PDB entry 7EKO | electron microscopy, 3.30 A resolution | chains H and I of the 15 polymer chains in the assembly

== Chain H ==
Protein: ATP-dependent Clp protease proteolytic subunit
Organism: Chlamydomonas reinhardtii
Notes: EC 3.4.21.92
UniProtKB: P42380 (CLPP_CHLRE); residues 316-523 here correspond to UniProt positions 317-524 (UniProt number = residue number + 1)
Amino-acid sequence (208 residues; numbered 316 to 523; the number before each row is that of its first residue):
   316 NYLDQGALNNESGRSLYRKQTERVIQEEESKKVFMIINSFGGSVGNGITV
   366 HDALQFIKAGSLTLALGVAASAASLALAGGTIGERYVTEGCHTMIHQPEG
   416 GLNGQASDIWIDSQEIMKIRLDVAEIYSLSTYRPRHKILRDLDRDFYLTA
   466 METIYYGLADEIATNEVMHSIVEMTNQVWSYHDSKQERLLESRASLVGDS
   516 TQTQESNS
Not modelled in the structure: 316-344, 493-523
Swiss-Prot annotation at these positions:
  - active site: S386 (Nucleophile), H411

== Chain I ==
Protein: ATP-dependent Clp protease proteolytic subunit
Organism: Chlamydomonas reinhardtii
UniProtKB: A0A2K3CXW8 (A0A2K3CXW8_CHLRE); residues 1-246 here correspond to UniProt positions 166-411 (UniProt number = residue number + 165)
Amino-acid sequence (246 residues; row label = number of the first residue in the row):
     1 AYGDYPNYPEGRPLFLPEAERFGNPPDLPSLLLQQRVIYISMPFLPSVTE
    51 LVVAQCYYLDFDDRNRQRPIYVYLNSTGCINDKGQAISADNEFYAIWAAL
   101 GFTRAPLYTGVTWKAQNQAAVLLSAGQKGHRYSFPHAKISTAPPVMNRVF
   151 GQAVDAQLQANELDYATKYYAAILARSTGKDLETCQKQYLSRKRYFSVKE
   201 AYEEGLVDKLVPGFMLNRFRKMQKDAGVGEEDLFDMNKPKFKFRRQ
Not modelled in the structure: 1-7, 225-246

== How chain H and chain I interact ==
Residue-residue contacts (32):
  N353(H) - N91(I)
  N353(H) - A95(I)
  F355(H) - A89(I)  hydrophobic
  F355(H) - N91(I)
  F355(H) - E92(I)
  L381(H) - F102(I)  hydrophobic
  G382(H) - N91(I)  hydrogen bond (backbone-side chain)
  G382(H) - Y94(I)
  V383(H) - N91(I)
  T403(H) - F102(I)
  G405(H) - Y94(I)
  H407(H) - N91(I)
  H407(H) - Y165(I)
  R459(H) - Q152(I)  hydrogen bond
  R459(H) - V154(I)
  R459(H) - D155(I)
  D460(H) - L158(I)
  Y462(H) - E162(I)  hydrogen bond
  T464(H) - Y165(I)
  E467(H) - Y165(I)
  A478(H) - F102(I)
  T479(H) - F102(I)
  N480(H) - G101(I)  hydrogen bond (side chain-backbone)
  N480(H) - F102(I)
  M483(H) - F102(I)  hydrophobic
  H484(H) - R104(I)  hydrogen bond
  V487(H) - D60(I)
  V487(H) - F61(I)
  T490(H) - Y57(I)
  T490(H) - F61(I)
  N491(H) - F61(I)  hydrogen bond (side chain-backbone)
  N491(H) - D62(I)  hydrogen bond
Also at the interface, not in a pair above, chain I (23 interface residues in all): T49, V53, A98, T103, Y169

== In short ==
21 residues of chain H and 23 residues of chain I are in contact; the contacts include 7 hydrogen bonds. Polar
contacts include G382(H)-N91(I), R459(H)-Q152(I) and Y462(H)-E162(I). From UniProt: active-site residues
S386(H) and H411(H) on chain H.
Chain H is ATP-dependent Clp protease proteolytic subunit and chain I is ATP-dependent Clp protease
proteolytic subunit, both from Chlamydomonas reinhardtii; the structure, CrClpP-S1, was determined by electron
microscopy together with 7EKQ from the same study.
